PDB entry 5YPJ | X-ray diffraction, 2.01 A resolution | chain A

# Chain A
Molecule: Methionine aminopeptidase
From: Mycobacterium tuberculosis (strain ATCC 25177 / H37Ra)
Notes: EC 3.4.11.18
UniProt: A5U6L5 (A5U6L5_MYCTA); numbering as in UniProt (aligned over 1-285)
Amino-acid sequence (319 residues; row label = number of the first residue in the row; numbers below 1 keep their minus sign (Met-33 is residue -33)):
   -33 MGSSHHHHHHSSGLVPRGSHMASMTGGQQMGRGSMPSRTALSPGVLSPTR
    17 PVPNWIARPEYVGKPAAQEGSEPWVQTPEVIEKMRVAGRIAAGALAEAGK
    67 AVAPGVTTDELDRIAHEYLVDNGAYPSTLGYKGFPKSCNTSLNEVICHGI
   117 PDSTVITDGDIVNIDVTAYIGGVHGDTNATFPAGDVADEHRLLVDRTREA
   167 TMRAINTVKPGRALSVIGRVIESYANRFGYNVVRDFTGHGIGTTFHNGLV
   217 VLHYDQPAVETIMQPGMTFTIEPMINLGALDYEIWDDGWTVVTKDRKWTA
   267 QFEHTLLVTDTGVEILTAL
Not modelled in the structure: -33 to 3
Differences from the reference sequence: initiating methionine (-33); expression tag (-32 to 0); engineered mutation Asn105 (Cys in A5U6L5), Ala284 (Cys in A5U6L5)
Ion coordination: Na+: Asn109, Val111, Thr265; Co2+ site 1: Asp131, Asp142, Glu269; Co2+ site 2: Asp142, His205, Glu238, Glu269

# Summary
The Na+ site is built by Asn109, Val111 and Thr265. Asp131, Asp142 and Glu269 form the Co2+ site 1.
Chain A is Methionine aminopeptidase (Mycobacterium tuberculosis (strain ATCC 25177 / H37Ra)); the structure,
Mycobacterium Tuberculosis Methionine aminopeptidase type 1c (C105N mutant), was determined by X-ray
diffraction, deposited together with 5YPD.
